Entry 8VUH (electron microscopy, 4.42 A resolution (low resolution: residue-level contacts below are approximate; hydrogen-bond / salt-bridge calls are withheld)); this record covers chains C and M of the 8 polymer chains in the assembly.

# Chain C
Name: Glutamate receptor ionotropic, NMDA 1
Organism: Homo sapiens
UniProt: Q05586 (NMDZ1_HUMAN); the construct lacks a stretch of the UniProt sequence, so the offset changes along the chain: 26-582 = UniProt 26-582; 583-779 = UniProt 602-798; 780-813 = UniProt 808-841
Sequence (816 residues; row label = number of the first residue in the row; a row labelled like 582A-582S holds insertion residues (582A, then the next letters in order)):
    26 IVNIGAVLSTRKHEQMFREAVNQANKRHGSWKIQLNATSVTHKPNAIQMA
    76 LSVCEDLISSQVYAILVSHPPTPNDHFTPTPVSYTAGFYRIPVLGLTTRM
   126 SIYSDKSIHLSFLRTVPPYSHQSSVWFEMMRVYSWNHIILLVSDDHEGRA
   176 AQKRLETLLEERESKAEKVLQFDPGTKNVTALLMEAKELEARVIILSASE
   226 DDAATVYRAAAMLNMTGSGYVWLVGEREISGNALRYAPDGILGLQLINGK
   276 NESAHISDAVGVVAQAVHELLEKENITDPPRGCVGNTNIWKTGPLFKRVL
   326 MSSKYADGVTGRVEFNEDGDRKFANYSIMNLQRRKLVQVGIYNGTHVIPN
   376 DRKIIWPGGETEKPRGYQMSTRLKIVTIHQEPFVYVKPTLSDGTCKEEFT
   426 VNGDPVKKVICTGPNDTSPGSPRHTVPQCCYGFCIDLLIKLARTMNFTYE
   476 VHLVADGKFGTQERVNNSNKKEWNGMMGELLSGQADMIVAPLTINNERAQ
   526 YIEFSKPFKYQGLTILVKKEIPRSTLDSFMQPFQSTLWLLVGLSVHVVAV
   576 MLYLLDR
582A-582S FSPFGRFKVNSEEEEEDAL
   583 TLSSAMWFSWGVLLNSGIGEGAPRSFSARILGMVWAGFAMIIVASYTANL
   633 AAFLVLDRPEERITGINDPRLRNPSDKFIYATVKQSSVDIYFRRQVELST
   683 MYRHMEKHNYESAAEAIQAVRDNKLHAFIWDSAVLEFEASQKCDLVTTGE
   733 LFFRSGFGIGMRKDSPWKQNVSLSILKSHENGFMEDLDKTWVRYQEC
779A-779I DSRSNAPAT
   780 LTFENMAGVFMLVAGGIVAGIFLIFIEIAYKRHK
Unresolved in the structure: 582A-582S, 779A-779I
Disulfide bonds: Cys79-Cys308, Cys420-Cys454, Cys436-Cys455, Cys725-Cys779
Sequence notes: conflict Arg358 (Asn in Q05586)
UniProt features mapped onto this chain:
  - region: Leu584 to Pro605 (Pore-forming)
  - binding site (glycine): Pro516, Thr518, Arg523, Ser669, Asp713
  - glycosylation (N-linked (GlcNAc...) asparagine): Asn61, Asn203, Asn239, Asn276, Asn300, Asn350, Asn368, Asn440, Asn471, Asn491, Asn655, Asn752

# Chain M
Name: 003-102 Light
Organism: Homo sapiens
Sequence (109 residues; numbered 230 to 338; the number before each row is that of its first residue):
   230 NFMLTQPHSVSESPGKTVTISCTRSSGSIASNYVQWYQQRPGSAPTTVIY
   280 EDNQRPSGVPDRFSGSIDSSSNSASLTISGLKTEDEADYYCQSYDSSTVV
   330 FGGGTKLTV
Disulfide bonds: Cys251-Cys320

# How chain C and chain M interact
Residue-residue contacts - 7 pairs, chain C then chain M:
  Asn257(C) - Ser260(M)
  Leu259(C) - Ser325(M)
  Arg260(C) - Ser260(M)
  Arg260(C) - Asn261(M)
  Tyr261(C) - Ser260(M)
  Tyr261(C) - Tyr262(M)
  Lys360(C) - Ser325(M)
Also at the interface, not in a pair above, chain C (7 interface residues in all): Arg359, Leu361
Also at the interface, not in a pair above, chain M (6 interface residues in all): Tyr323, Asp324

# Overview
7 residues of chain C face 6 of chain M across their interface. UniProt lists 5 glycine-binding residues on
chain C.
Here chain C is Glutamate receptor ionotropic, NMDA 1 and chain M is 003-102 Light, both from Homo sapiens.
Entry 8VUH (Human GluN1-2A IgG 003-102 splayed conformation) was determined by electron microscopy, deposited
together with 8VUJ, 8VUL, 8VUN, 8VUQ, 8VUR, 8VUT, 8VUY and 8VVH.
